1RUH - chains 1 and 3 of the 4 polymer chains in the assembly; structure by X-ray diffraction, 3.00 A resolution.

== Chain 1 ==
Protein: Rhinovirus 14
Source organism: Human rhinovirus 14
UniProtKB: P03303 (POLG_HRV14); residues 1-289 here correspond to UniProt positions 567-855 (UniProt number = residue number + 566)
Amino-acid sequence (289 residues; each row starts with the number of its first residue):
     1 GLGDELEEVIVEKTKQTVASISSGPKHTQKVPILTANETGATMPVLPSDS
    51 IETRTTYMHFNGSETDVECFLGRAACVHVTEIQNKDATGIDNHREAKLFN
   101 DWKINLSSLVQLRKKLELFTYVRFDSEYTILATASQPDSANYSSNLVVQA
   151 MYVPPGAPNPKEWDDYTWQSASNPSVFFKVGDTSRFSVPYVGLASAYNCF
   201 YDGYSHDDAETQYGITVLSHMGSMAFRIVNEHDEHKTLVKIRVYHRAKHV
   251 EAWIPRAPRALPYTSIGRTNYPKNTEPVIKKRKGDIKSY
Unresolved in the structure: 1-16
Sequence notes: engineered mutation Ser219 (Asn786 in P03303)
Residues lining bound ligands: win i(S) (W84; 5-(7-(5-hydro-4-methyl-2-oxazolyl)phenoxy)heptyl)-3-methyl isoxazole): Ile104, Asn105, Leu106, Ser107, Ser126, Tyr128, Ala150, Tyr152, Pro174, Ser175, Val176, Phe186, Val188, Val191, Tyr197, Asn198, Cys199, Ile215, Met221, Met224

== Chain 3 ==
Protein: Rhinovirus 14
Source organism: Human rhinovirus 14
Notes: engineered mutation(s): N(1)219S
UniProtKB: P03303 (POLG_HRV14); residues 1-236 here correspond to UniProt positions 331-566 (UniProt number = residue number + 330)
Amino-acid sequence (236 residues; row label = number of the first residue in the row):
     1 GLPTTTLPGSGQFLTTDDRQSPSALPNYEPTPRIHIPGKVHNLLEIIQVD
    51 TLIPMNNTHTKDEVNSYLIPLNANRQNEQVFGTNLFIGDGVFKTTLLGEI
   101 VQYYTHWSGSLRFSLMYTGPALSSAKLILAYTPPGARGPQDRREAMLGTH
   151 VVWDIGLQSTIVMTIPWTSGVQFRYTDPDTYTSAGFLSCWYQTSLILPPE
   201 TTGQVYLLSFISACPDFKLRLMKDTQTISQTVALTE

== Interface between chain 1 and chain 3 ==
Residue-residue contacts - 181 pairs, chain 1 then chain 3:
  Ala19(1) - Asp216(3)
  Ile33(1) - Val151(3)  hydrophobic
  Ile33(1) - Thr160(3)
  Ile33(1) - Ile161(3)
  Ile33(1) - Val162(3)  hydrogen bond (backbone-backbone)
  Leu34(1) - Gln158(3)
  Leu34(1) - Thr160(3)
  Thr35(1) - Gln158(3)
  Thr35(1) - Ser159(3)  hydrogen bond (backbone-backbone)
  Thr35(1) - Thr160(3)  hydrogen bond (backbone-backbone)
  Thr35(1) - Val162(3)
  Ala36(1) - Thr160(3)
  Asn37(1) - Asp50(3)
  Asn37(1) - Met116(3)
  Asn37(1) - Thr160(3)  hydrogen bond (backbone-side chain)
  Asn37(1) - Phe210(3)
  Glu38(1) - Met116(3)
  Glu38(1) - Ser159(3)  hydrogen bond
  Thr42(1) - Gln48(3)
  Thr42(1) - Val49(3)
  Thr42(1) - Asp50(3)  hydrogen bond (side chain-backbone)
  Thr42(1) - Arg112(3)
  Thr42(1) - Ser212(3)
  Met43(1) - Arg112(3)  hydrogen bond (backbone-side chain)
  Pro44(1) - Arg112(3)
  Val45(1) - Arg112(3)  hydrogen bond (backbone-side chain)
  Val45(1) - Val162(3)  hydrophobic
  Val45(1) - Cys214(3)
  Leu46(1) - Thr164(3)
  Leu46(1) - Pro215(3)
  Pro47(1) - Ser110(3)
  Pro47(1) - Thr164(3)
  Pro47(1) - Pro166(3)  hydrophobic
  Pro47(1) - Cys214(3)
  Ser50(1) - Thr164(3)
  Ile51(1) - Thr149(3)
  Ile51(1) - Pro166(3)  hydrophobic
  Met58(1) - Pro215(3)
  Met58(1) - Asp216(3)
  Met58(1) - Lys218(3)
  Phe60(1) - Lys218(3)
  Phe60(1) - Leu219(3)
  Gly62(1) - Asn42(3)
  Gly62(1) - Leu44(3)
  Glu64(1) - Tyr104(3)  hydrogen bond (backbone-side chain)
  Glu64(1) - Arg220(3)
  Glu64(1) - Leu221(3)  hydrogen bond (side chain-backbone)
  Glu64(1) - Met222(3)  hydrogen bond (side chain-backbone)
  Thr65(1) - Asn42(3)  hydrogen bond
  Thr65(1) - Leu43(3)  hydrogen bond (backbone-backbone)
  Thr65(1) - Leu44(3)
  Thr65(1) - Tyr104(3)
  Asp66(1) - His41(3)
  Asp66(1) - Asn42(3)
  Val67(1) - Val40(3)
  Val67(1) - His41(3)  hydrogen bond (backbone-backbone)
  Phe70(1) - Leu43(3)  hydrophobic
  Phe70(1) - Tyr103(3)  hydrophobic
  Phe70(1) - Tyr104(3)
  Phe70(1) - Met222(3)
  Arg73(1) - Thr15(3)
  Arg73(1) - Thr16(3)
  Arg73(1) - Met222(3)
  Ala74(1) - Phe13(3)  hydrophobic
  Ala74(1) - Thr15(3)  hydrogen bond (backbone-backbone)
  Lys103(1) - Glu236(3)  salt bridge
  Ser108(1) - Gln230(3)  hydrogen bond (backbone-side chain)
  Ser108(1) - Ala233(3)
  Ser108(1) - Leu234(3)  hydrogen bond (side chain-backbone)
  Leu109(1) - Gln230(3)
  Val110(1) - Ser229(3)
  Val110(1) - Gln230(3)  hydrogen bond (backbone-side chain)
  Val110(1) - Leu234(3)  hydrophobic
  Gln111(1) - Asp224(3)
  Arg113(1) - Leu234(3)
  Lys114(1) - Glu99(3)  salt bridge
  Lys114(1) - Tyr103(3)
  Lys114(1) - Thr227(3)  hydrogen bond
  Lys114(1) - Ile228(3)
  Lys115(1) - Tyr103(3)
  Lys115(1) - Met222(3)
  Phe119(1) - Val40(3)  hydrophobic
  Tyr121(1) - Ile36(3)  hydrophobic
  Arg123(1) - Pro30(3)
  Arg123(1) - Thr31(3)  hydrogen bond (side chain-backbone)
  Arg123(1) - Pro32(3)
  Arg123(1) - Arg33(3)
  Glu127(1) - Arg19(3)
  Glu127(1) - Ser21(3)
  Thr129(1) - Phe13(3)
  Pro174(1) - Ala24(3)
  Pro174(1) - Leu25(3)  hydrophobic
  Arg185(1) - Phe13(3)
  Arg185(1) - Ser21(3)
  Phe186(1) - Ser21(3)
  Phe186(1) - Pro22(3)
  Phe186(1) - Ala24(3)  hydrophobic
  Ser187(1) - Ser21(3)
  Ser187(1) - Pro22(3)  hydrogen bond (backbone-backbone)
  Ser187(1) - Ser23(3)
  Ser187(1) - Ala24(3)  hydrogen bond (backbone-backbone)
  Pro189(1) - Ser23(3)
  Pro189(1) - Leu25(3)  hydrophobic
  Pro189(1) - Tyr28(3)  hydrophobic
  Tyr190(1) - Tyr28(3)
  Tyr190(1) - Pro30(3)
  Val191(1) - Leu25(3)  hydrophobic
  Val191(1) - Tyr28(3)
  Gly192(1) - Thr31(3)  hydrogen bond (backbone-side chain)
  Leu193(1) - Thr31(3)  hydrogen bond (backbone-side chain)
  Ala194(1) - Thr31(3)  hydrogen bond (backbone-side chain)
  Ser195(1) - Thr31(3)
  Ser195(1) - Pro32(3)  hydrogen bond (side chain-backbone)
  Ser195(1) - Ile34(3)
  Thr216(1) - Glu236(3)
  Tyr244(1) - Phe13(3)  hydrophobic
  Arg246(1) - Asp17(3)
  Arg246(1) - Asp18(3)  salt bridge
  Arg246(1) - Arg19(3)
  Glu251(1) - Arg33(3)  salt bridge
  Glu251(1) - Lys39(3)  salt bridge
  Ala252(1) - Lys39(3)
  Ala252(1) - Val40(3)  hydrogen bond (backbone-backbone)
  Trp253(1) - Ile36(3)
  Trp253(1) - Pro37(3)
  Trp253(1) - Gly38(3)
  Trp253(1) - Lys39(3)
  Ile254(1) - Pro37(3)
  Ile254(1) - Gly38(3)  hydrogen bond (backbone-backbone)
  Pro255(1) - Gly38(3)
  Pro255(1) - Val40(3)
  Pro255(1) - Ile46(3)  hydrophobic
  Pro258(1) - Leu96(3)
  Pro258(1) - Glu99(3)
  Tyr263(1) - Ile228(3)  hydrophobic
  Tyr263(1) - Leu234(3)  hydrophobic
  Thr264(1) - Leu234(3)
  Ser265(1) - Thr235(3)
  Ser265(1) - Glu236(3)
  Ile266(1) - Leu234(3)
  Ile266(1) - Thr235(3)  hydrogen bond (backbone-backbone)
  Ile266(1) - Glu236(3)
  Arg268(1) - Glu236(3)  hydrogen bond (side chain-backbone)
  Pro277(1) - Thr60(3)
  Pro277(1) - Lys61(3)
  Pro277(1) - Asp62(3)
  Val278(1) - Asp62(3)  hydrogen bond (backbone-side chain)
  Ile279(1) - Pro54(3)  hydrophobic
  Ile279(1) - Asn57(3)
  Ile279(1) - Asp62(3)  hydrogen bond (backbone-side chain)
  Lys280(1) - Asn57(3)
  Lys280(1) - Asp89(3)  salt bridge
  Lys280(1) - Gly90(3)
  Lys280(1) - Lys93(3)
  Lys281(1) - Asn57(3)
  Lys281(1) - Thr58(3)  hydrogen bond (side chain-backbone)
  Lys281(1) - His59(3)  hydrogen bond (side chain-backbone)
  Lys281(1) - Thr60(3)
  Arg282(1) - Met55(3)  hydrogen bond (side chain-backbone)
  Arg282(1) - Asn57(3)  hydrogen bond (backbone-backbone)
  Arg282(1) - Gly82(3)  hydrogen bond (side chain-backbone)
  Ile286(1) - Met55(3)
  Ile286(1) - Asn56(3)
  Ile286(1) - Thr58(3)
  Ile286(1) - Val80(3)
  Ile286(1) - Phe81(3)  hydrophobic
  Ile286(1) - Gly82(3)  hydrogen bond (backbone-backbone)
  Lys287(1) - Gln79(3)
  Lys287(1) - Gly82(3)
  Ser288(1) - Gly82(3)
  Ser288(1) - Thr83(3)
  Tyr289(1) - Gln79(3)  hydrogen bond
  Tyr289(1) - Gly82(3)
  Tyr289(1) - Thr83(3)
  Tyr289(1) - Asn84(3)
  Tyr289(1) - Gly138(3)
  Tyr289(1) - Pro139(3)  hydrogen bond (side chain-backbone)
  Tyr289(1) - Phe186(3)  hydrophobic
  Tyr289(1) - Leu187(3)
  Tyr289(1) - Ser188(3)
  Tyr289(1) - Trp190(3)
Interface residues without a listed pair, chain 1 (81 interface residues in all): Cys69, Ser107, Val188, Ala196, Lys248, Glu276, Gly284, Asp285
Interface residues without a listed pair, chain 3 (99 interface residues in all): Ser66, Ile69, Pro70, Val91, Thr94, Ser114, Trp153, Phe173, Phe217, Thr225

== Overview ==
The interface between chain 1 and chain 3 involves 81 residues on one side and 99 on the other, with 40
hydrogen bonds and 6 salt bridges. Among the polar pairs are Lys103(1)-Glu236(3), Lys114(1)-Glu99(3) and
Arg246(1)-Asp18(3).
Here chain 1 is Rhinovirus 14 and chain 3 is Rhinovirus 14, both from Human rhinovirus 14. Entry 1RUH
(Rhinovirus 14 mutant N1219S complexed with antiviral compound win 52084) was determined by X-ray diffraction,
deposited together with 1RUC, 1RUD, 1RUE, 1RUF, 1RUG, 1RUI and 1RUJ.
